Entry 2WO9 (X-ray diffraction, 1.70 A resolution); this record covers chain A.

[Chain A]
Name: Macrophage metalloelastase
Organism: Homo sapiens
Notes: EC 3.4.24.65; fragment: catalytic domain, residues 106-268
UniProtKB: P39900 (MMP12_HUMAN); residues 106-268 here = UniProt positions 106-268
Sequence (164 residues; each row starts with the number of its first residue):
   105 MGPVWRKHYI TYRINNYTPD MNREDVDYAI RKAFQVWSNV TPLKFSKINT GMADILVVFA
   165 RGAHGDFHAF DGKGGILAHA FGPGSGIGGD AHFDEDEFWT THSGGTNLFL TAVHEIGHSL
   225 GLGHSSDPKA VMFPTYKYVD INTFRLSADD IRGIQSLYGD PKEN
Unresolved in the structure: 105, 268
Ion coordination: Zn2+ site 1: H168, D170, H183, H196; Ca2+: D175, G176, G178, I180, D198, E201; Zn2+ site 2: H218, H222, H228 (together with 068)
Residues lining bound ligands: 068 ((3S)-5-(4'-acetylbiphenyl-4-yl)-3-hydroxypentanoic acid): G179, I180, L181, A182, H183, L214, T215, H218, E219, H222, H228, K233, A234, V235, F237, P238, T239, Y240, K241, V243, F248
UniProt features mapped onto this chain:
  - active site: E219
  - binding site (Ca(2+)): D124, D158, D175, G176, G178, I180, G190, G192, D194, D198, E199, E201
  - binding site (Zn(2+)): H168, D170, H183, H196, H218, H222, H228

[In short]
Bound to chain A: compound 068. H168, D170, H183 and H196 form the Zn2+ site 1. D175, G176, G178, I180, D198
and E201 form the Ca2+ site. Curated annotation (UniProt) lists active-site residue E219, 12 Ca2+-binding
residues and 7 Zn2+-binding residues.
Chain A is Macrophage metalloelastase (Homo sapiens); the structure, MMP12 complex with a beta hydroxy
carboxylic acid, was determined by X-ray diffraction, deposited together with 2WO8 and 2WOA.
